PDB entry 8IRR | electron microscopy, 3.20 A resolution | chains B and N of the 5 polymer chains in the assembly

Chain B:
Protein: Guanine nucleotide-binding protein G(I)/G(S)/G(T) subunit beta-1
Source organism: Homo sapiens
UniProt: P62873 (GBB1_HUMAN); numbering as in UniProt (aligned over 2-340)
Amino-acid sequence (353 residues; each row starts with the number of its first residue; numbers below 1 keep their minus sign (His-12 is residue -12)):
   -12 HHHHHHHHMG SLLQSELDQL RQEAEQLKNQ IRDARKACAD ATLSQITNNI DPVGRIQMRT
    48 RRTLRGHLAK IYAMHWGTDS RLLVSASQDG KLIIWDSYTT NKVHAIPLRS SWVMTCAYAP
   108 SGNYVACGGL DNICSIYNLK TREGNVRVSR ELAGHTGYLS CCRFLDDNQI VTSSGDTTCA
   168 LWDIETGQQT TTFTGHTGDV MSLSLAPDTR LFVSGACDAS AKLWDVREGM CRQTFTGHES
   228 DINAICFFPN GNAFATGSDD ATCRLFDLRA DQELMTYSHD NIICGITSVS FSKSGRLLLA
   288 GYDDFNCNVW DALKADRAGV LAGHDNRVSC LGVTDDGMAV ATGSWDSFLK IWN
Unresolved in the structure: -12 to 2
Construct notes: expression tag (-12 to 1)
UniProt features mapped onto this chain:
  - modified residue: Ser2 (N-acetylserine), His266 (Phosphohistidine)
  - natural variant: Leu30 (L30F: In MRD42; uncertain significance), Arg52 (R52G: In MRD42), Gly64 (G64V: In MRD42), Asp76 (D76E: In MRD42; D76G: In MRD42), Gly77 (G77S: In MRD42), Lys78 (K78R: In MRD42), Ile80 (I80N: In MRD42; I80T: In MRD42), His91 (H91R: In MRD42; uncertain significance), Ala92 (A92T: In MRD42), Pro94 (P94S: In MRD42), Leu95 (L95P: In MRD42), Arg96 (R96L: In MRD42), 5 further natural variant entries in UniProt

Chain N:
Protein: Nanoboy 35
Source organism: Lama glama
Amino-acid sequence (135 residues; each row starts with the number of its first residue; numbering starts at 0):
     0 MQVQLQESGG GLVQPGGSLR LSCAASGFTF SNYKMNWVRQ APGKGLEWVS DISQSGASIS
    60 YTGSVKGRFT ISRDNAKNTL YLQMNSLKPE DTAVYYCARC PAPFTRDCFD VTSTTYAYRG
   120 QGTQVTVSSH HHHHH
Unresolved in the structure: 0, 129-134
Disulfides: Cys22-Cys96, Cys99-Cys107

How chain B and chain N interact:
Pairs across the interface (25):
  Arg8(B) - Gln120(N)  hydrogen bond
  Thr184(B) - Thr114(N)
  Cys204(B) - Ala116(N)
  Cys204(B) - Tyr117(N)
  Asp205(B) - Ala116(N)
  Asp205(B) - Tyr117(N)  hydrogen bond (backbone-side chain)
  Ala206(B) - Val2(N)  hydrophobic
  Ala206(B) - Tyr117(N)
  Thr223(B) - Gln1(N)  hydrogen bond
  His225(B) - Val2(N)
  Glu226(B) - Val2(N)
  Glu226(B) - Gly26(N)
  Glu226(B) - Phe27(N)
  Glu226(B) - Thr28(N)
  Glu226(B) - Tyr32(N)  hydrogen bond
  Glu226(B) - Arg98(N)  hydrogen bond (backbone-side chain)
  Ser227(B) - Tyr32(N)
  Ser227(B) - Arg98(N)
  Ser227(B) - Pro100(N)  hydrogen bond (side chain-backbone)
  Ser227(B) - Ala101(N)
  Ser227(B) - Tyr117(N)
  Asp228(B) - Tyr117(N)  hydrogen bond
  Asp246(B) - Ala101(N)
  Asp246(B) - Pro102(N)
  Ile270(B) - Phe103(N)
Also at the interface, not in a pair above, chain B (15 interface residues in all): Lys15, Arg19, Asp247
Also at the interface, not in a pair above, chain N (16 interface residues in all): Gln3

Summary:
The interface between chain B and chain N involves 15 residues on one side and 16 on the other, with 7
hydrogen bonds. Among the polar pairs are Arg8(B)-Gln120(N), Asp205(B)-Tyr117(N) and Thr223(B)-Gln1(N).
Chain B is Guanine nucleotide-binding protein G(I)/G(S)/G(T) subunit beta-1 (Homo sapiens) and chain N is
Nanoboy 35 (Lama glama); the structure, Dopamine Receptor D1R-Gs-Rotigotine complex, was determined by
electron microscopy.
